Entry 5UX4 (X-ray diffraction, 2.81 A resolution); this record covers chain A.

== Chain A ==
Protein: Cathepsin D
Source organism: Rattus norvegicus
Notes: EC 3.4.23.5
UniProt: P24268 (CATD_RAT); residues -43 to 343 here correspond to UniProt positions 21-407 (UniProt number = residue number + 64)
Sequence (420 residues; row label = number of the first residue in the row; numbers below 1 keep their minus sign (Met-62 is residue -62)):
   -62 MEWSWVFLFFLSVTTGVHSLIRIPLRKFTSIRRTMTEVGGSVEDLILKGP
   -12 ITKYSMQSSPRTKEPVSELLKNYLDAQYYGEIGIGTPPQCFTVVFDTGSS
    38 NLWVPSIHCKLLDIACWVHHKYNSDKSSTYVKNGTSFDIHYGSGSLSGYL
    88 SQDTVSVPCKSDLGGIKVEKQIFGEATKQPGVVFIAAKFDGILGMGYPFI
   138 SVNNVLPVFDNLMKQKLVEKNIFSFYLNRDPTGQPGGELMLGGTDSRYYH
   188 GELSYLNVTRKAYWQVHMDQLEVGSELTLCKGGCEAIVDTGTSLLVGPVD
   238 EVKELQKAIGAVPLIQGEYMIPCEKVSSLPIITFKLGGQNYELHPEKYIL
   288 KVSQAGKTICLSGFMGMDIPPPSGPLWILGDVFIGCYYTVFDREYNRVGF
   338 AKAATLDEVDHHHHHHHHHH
Unresolved in the structure: -62 to 0, 98-100, 291-293, 344-357
Disulfide bonds: Cys27-Cys96, Cys46-Cys53, Cys217-Cys221, Cys260-Cys297
Covalent attachments: N-acetylglucosamine (NAG) linked to Asn70, Asn194
Sequence notes: expression tag (-62 to -44, 344-357); conflict Asn141 (Lys205 in P24268)
Small-molecule neighbours: 3UT ((5S)-3-(5,6-dihydro-2H-pyran-3-yl)-1-fluoro-7-(2-fluoropyridin-3-yl)spiro[chromeno[2,3-c]pyridine-5,4'-[1,3]oxazol]-2'-amine): Ala13, Gln14, Val31, Asp33, Gly35, Ser36, Trp40, Ile76, His77, Tyr78, Leu83, Phe121, Phe126, Ile129, Ile137, Val139, Tyr200, Asp226, Gly228, Thr229, Ser230
Swiss-Prot annotation at these positions:
  - active site: Asp33, Asp226
  - glycosylation (N-linked (GlcNAc...) asparagine): Asn70, Asn194
Reported in the primary citation:
  - specificity-determining residues: Asp318

== Overview ==
Chain A binds compound 3UT. N-acetylglucosamine is covalently linked to Asn70 and Asn194. Curated annotation
(UniProt) lists active-site residues Asp33 and Asp226. From the paper: the specificity determinant Asp318.
Chain A is Cathepsin D (Rattus norvegicus); the structure, Crystal Structure of Rat Cathepsin D with
(5S)-3-(5,6-dihydro-2H-pyran-3-yl)-1-fluoro- 7-(2-fluoropyridin-3-yl)spiro[chromeno[2,3-
c]pyridine-5,4'-[1,3]oxazol]-2'-amine, was determined by X-ray diffraction, deposited together with 5UYU.
